7BY3 - chains B and D of the 4 polymer chains in the assembly; structure by X-ray diffraction, 2.00 A resolution.

# Chain B (and D)
Protein: Ribonuclease VapC
Organism: Klebsiella pneumoniae
Notes: EC 3.1.-.-; chain D of this document is another copy of the same molecule, construct and numbering; everything in this record applies to it too
UniProt: A0A0W8AM92 (A0A0W8AM92_KLEPN); residues 1-127 here = UniProt positions 1-127
Sequence (127 residues; row label = number of the first residue in the row):
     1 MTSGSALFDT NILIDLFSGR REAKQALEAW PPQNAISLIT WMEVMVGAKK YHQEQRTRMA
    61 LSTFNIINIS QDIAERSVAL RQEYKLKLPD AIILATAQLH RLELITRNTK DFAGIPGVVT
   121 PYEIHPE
Disordered / not traced: 1-3, 126-127

# How chain B and chain D interact
Contacting residue pairs - 30 pairs, chain B then chain D:
  Leu-38(B) / Ile-69(D)
  Leu-38(B) / Ser-70(D)
  Leu-38(B) / Gln-71(D)
  Leu-38(B) / Ala-74(D)  hydrophobic
  Trp-41(B) / Gln-71(D)
  Met-42(B) / Ala-74(D)  hydrophobic
  Met-42(B) / Leu-88(D)  hydrophobic
  Met-42(B) / Ile-92(D)  hydrophobic
  Glu-43(B) / Leu-88(D)
  Met-45(B) / Val-78(D)  hydrophobic
  Val-46(B) / Arg-81(D)
  Lys-49(B) / Val-78(D)
  Lys-49(B) / Ala-79(D)
  Lys-49(B) / Gln-82(D)
  Lys-50(B) / Gln-82(D)
  Asn-68(B) / Ile-69(D)
  Ile-69(B) / Leu-38(D)
  Ile-69(B) / Ile-69(D)  hydrophobic
  Ser-70(B) / Leu-38(D)
  Gln-71(B) / Leu-38(D)
  Gln-71(B) / Trp-41(D)
  Ala-74(B) / Met-42(D)  hydrophobic
  Glu-75(B) / Trp-41(D)
  Glu-75(B) / Arg-58(D)  salt bridge
  Val-78(B) / Met-42(D)
  Val-78(B) / Met-45(D)
  Val-78(B) / Lys-49(D)
  Arg-81(B) / Val-46(D)
  Gln-82(B) / Lys-49(D)
  Ile-92(B) / Met-42(D)  hydrophobic
Other interface residues (no listed pair), chain B (22 interface residues in all): Ile-66, Ser-77, Ala-79, Leu-88
Other interface residues (no listed pair), chain D (23 interface residues in all): Glu-43, Glu-54, Ile-66, Asn-68, Glu-75, Ser-77

# Overview
22 residues of chain B and 23 residues of chain D are in contact, with 1 salt bridge. Its one salt-bridged
contact is Glu-75(B)/Arg-58(D).
Chain B and chain D are both Ribonuclease VapC (Klebsiella pneumoniae); the structure, Toxin-antitoxin complex
from klebsiella pneumoniae, was determined by X-ray diffraction.
